PDB entry 9B9J | electron microscopy, 2.60 A resolution | chains A and L of the 4 polymer chains in the assembly

Chain A:
Name: Integrin alpha-5 light chain
Organism: Homo sapiens
UniProtKB: P08648 (ITA5_HUMAN); residues -40 to 954 here correspond to UniProt positions 1-995 (UniProt number = residue number + 41)
Chain sequence (995 residues; each row starts with the number of its first residue; numbers below 1 keep their minus sign (Met-40 is residue -40)):
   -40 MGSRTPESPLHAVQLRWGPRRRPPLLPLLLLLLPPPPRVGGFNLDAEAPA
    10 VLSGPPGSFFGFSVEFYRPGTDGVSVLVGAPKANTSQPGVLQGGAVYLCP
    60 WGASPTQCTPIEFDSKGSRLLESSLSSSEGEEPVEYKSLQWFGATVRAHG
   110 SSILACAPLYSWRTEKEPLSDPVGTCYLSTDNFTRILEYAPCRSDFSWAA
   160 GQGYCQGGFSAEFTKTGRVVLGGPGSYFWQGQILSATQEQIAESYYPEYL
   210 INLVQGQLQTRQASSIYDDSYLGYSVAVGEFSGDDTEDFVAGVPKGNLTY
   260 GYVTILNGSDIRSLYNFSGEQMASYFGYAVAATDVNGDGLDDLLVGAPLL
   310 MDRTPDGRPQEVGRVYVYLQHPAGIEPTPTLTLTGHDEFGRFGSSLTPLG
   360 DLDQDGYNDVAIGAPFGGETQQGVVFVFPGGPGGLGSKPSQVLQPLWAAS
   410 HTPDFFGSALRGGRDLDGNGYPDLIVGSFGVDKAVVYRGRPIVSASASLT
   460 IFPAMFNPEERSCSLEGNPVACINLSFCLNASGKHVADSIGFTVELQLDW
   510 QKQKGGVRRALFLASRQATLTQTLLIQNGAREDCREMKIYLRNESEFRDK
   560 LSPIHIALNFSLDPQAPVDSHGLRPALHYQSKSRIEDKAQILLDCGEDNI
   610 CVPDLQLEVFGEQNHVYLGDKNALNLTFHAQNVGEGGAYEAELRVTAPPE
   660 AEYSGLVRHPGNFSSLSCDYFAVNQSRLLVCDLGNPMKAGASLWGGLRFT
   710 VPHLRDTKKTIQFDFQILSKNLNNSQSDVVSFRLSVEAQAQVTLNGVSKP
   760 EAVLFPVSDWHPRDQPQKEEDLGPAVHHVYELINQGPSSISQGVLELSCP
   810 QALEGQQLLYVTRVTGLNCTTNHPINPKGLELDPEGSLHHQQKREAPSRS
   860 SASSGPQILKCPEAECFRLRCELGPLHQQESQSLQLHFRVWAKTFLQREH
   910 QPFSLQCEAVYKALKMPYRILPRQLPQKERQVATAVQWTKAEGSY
Unresolved in the structure: -40 to 0, 451-954
Disulfides: Cys58-Cys67, Cys115-Cys135, Cys151-Cys164
Covalently attached groups: N-acetylglucosamine (NAG) linked to Asn43, Asn141, Asn256, Asn266; glycan linked to Asn275
Metal / ion sites: Ca2+ site 1: Glu239, Asp243, Thr245, Asp247; Ca2+ site 2: Asp293, Asn295, Asp297, Leu299, Asp301; Ca2+ site 3: Asp360, Asp362, Asp364, Tyr366, Asp368; Ca2+ site 4: Asp424, Asp426, Tyr430, Asp432
What the authors report for this chain:
  - conformationally variable residues (loop rearrangement): Arg27 to Val33

Chain L:
Name: BIIG2 Fab Light Chain
Organism: Rattus norvegicus
Notes: antibody fragment or engineered binder
Chain sequence (214 residues; row label = number of the first residue in the row; X marks 1 residue of unknown identity (built as UNK)):
     1 DVQMTQSPSNLAASPGESVSINCKASKRISKYLAWYQQKPGKANKLLIYS
    51 GSTLQSGTPSRFSGSGSGTDFTLTIRNLEPEDFGLYYCQQHKEYPPTFGA
   101 GTKLELKRADAAPTVSIFPPSTEQLATGGASVVCLMNNFYPRDISVKWKI
   151 DGTERRDGVLDSVTDQDSKDSTYSMSSTLSLTKADYESHNLYTCEVVHXT
   201 SSSPVVKSFNRNEC
Unresolved in the structure: 108-214
Disulfides: Cys23-Cys88

Chain A / chain L interface:
Residue-residue contacts - 13 pairs, chain A then chain L:
  Glu81(A) - Lys27(L)  salt bridge
  Glu124(A) - Lys92(L)  salt bridge
  Glu124(A) - Glu93(L)
  Glu124(A) - Tyr94(L)  hydrogen bond (backbone-backbone)
  Lys125(A) - His91(L)  hydrogen bond (side chain-backbone)
  Lys125(A) - Lys92(L)
  Lys125(A) - Tyr94(L)
  Asp154(A) - Tyr32(L)  hydrogen bond
  Tyr205(A) - Arg28(L)
  Glu207(A) - Arg28(L)  salt bridge
  Tyr208(A) - Arg28(L)
  Tyr208(A) - Ser30(L)  hydrogen bond (side chain-backbone)
  Ile210(A) - Tyr32(L)
Interface residues without a listed pair, chain A (10 interface residues in all): Ser82, Ser85
Interface residues without a listed pair, chain L (12 interface residues in all): Asp1, Ile29, Gly68, Pro95
Interface features reported in the paper:
  - epitope / paratope residues, chain A: Glu81(A), Glu124(A)
  - epitope / paratope residues, chain L: Lys27(L), Lys92(L)

Summary:
Chain A and chain L form an interface of 10 and 12 residues respectively; the contacts include 4 hydrogen
bonds and 3 salt bridges. Among the polar pairs are Glu81(A)-Lys27(L), Glu124(A)-Lys92(L) and
Glu207(A)-Arg28(L). Covalently linked N-acetylglucosamine: at Asn43(A), Asn141(A), Asn256(A) and Asn266(A).
The paper reports epitope/paratope residues Glu81(A), Glu124(A) and Lys27(L) among others; conformational
variability at Arg27(A).
Here chain A is Integrin alpha-5 light chain (Homo sapiens) and chain L is BIIG2 Fab Light Chain (Rattus
norvegicus). Entry 9B9J (Integrin alpha-5 beta-1 in complex with BIIG2 Fab) was determined by electron
microscopy together with 9B9K and 8R38 from the same study.
